PDB entry 4CN5 | X-ray diffraction, 2.00 A resolution | chains B and C of the 4 polymer chains in the assembly

Chain B:
Name: Retinoic acid receptor rxr-alpha
Organism: Homo sapiens
Notes: fragment: dna-binding domain, residues 126-212
UniProt: P19793 (RXRA_HUMAN); residue numbers follow UniProt; this construct covers 130-212
Sequence (87 residues; each row starts with the number of its first residue):
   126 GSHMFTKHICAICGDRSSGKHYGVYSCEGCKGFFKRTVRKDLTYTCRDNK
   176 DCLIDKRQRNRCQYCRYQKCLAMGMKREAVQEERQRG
Not modelled in the structure: 126-131, 172-174, 210-212
Sequence notes: expression tag (126-129)
Ion coordination: Zn2+ site 1: Cys135, Cys138, Cys152, Cys155; Zn2+ site 2: Cys171, Cys177, Cys187, Cys190
UniProt features mapped onto this chain:
  - DNA-binding region: Cys135 to Met200 (Nuclear receptor)
  - zinc finger (NR C4-type): Cys135 to Cys155, Cys171 to Cys195
  - region: Lys160 to Lys165 (Nuclear localization signal), Lys201 to Gly212 (Hinge)
  - binding site (Zn(2+)): Cys135, Cys138, Cys152, Cys155, Cys171, Cys177, Cys187, Cys190
  - modified residue: Lys145 (N6-acetyllysine)
  - mutagenesis: His133 to Lys156 (Abolishes acetylation by EP300), Lys145 (K145R: Abolishes acetylation by EP300, DNA binding and transcriptional activity. Impairs interaction with EP300), Phe158 to Phe159 (Abolishes nuclear export), Lys160 to Lys165 (Abolishes nuclear localization and transcriptional activity)
From the paper describing this entry:
  - binding site for the 17-nt DNA strand (chain C): Lys156, Arg209

Chain C:
Molecule: 17-nt DNA strand
Sequence (17 nucleotides; row label = number of the first residue in the row):
     1 TGGGGTCAGAGTTCAAT
Ion coordination: K+ site 1: DT6, DC7; K+ site 2: DA8, DG9; K+ site 3: DT13, DC14

Interface between chain B and chain C:
Pairs across the interface (15; chain B residue first):
  Lys145(B) - DG9(C)  hydrogen bond to the phosphate
  His146(B) - DA10(C)  phosphate contact
  Tyr147(B) - DA10(C)  hydrogen bond to the phosphate
  Tyr147(B) - DG11(C)  hydrogen bond to the phosphate
  Lys156(B) - DG11(C)  hydrogen bond to the base
  Lys160(B) - DT12(C)  base contact
  Arg164(B) - DG11(C)  salt bridge to the phosphate
  Arg164(B) - DT12(C)  salt bridge to the phosphate
  Ala204(B) - DA10(C)  sugar contact
  Val205(B) - DG11(C)  phosphate contact
  Gln206(B) - DA10(C)  phosphate contact
  Gln206(B) - DG11(C)  hydrogen bond to the phosphate
  Glu208(B) - DT12(C)  phosphate contact
  Arg209(B) - DG11(C)  hydrogen bond to the sugar
  Arg209(B) - DT12(C)  hydrogen bond to the phosphate
Other interface residues (no listed pair), chain B (14 interface residues in all): Gly144, Gly148, Glu153
Other interface residues (no listed pair), chain C (5 interface residues in all): DT13

Summary:
Chain B and chain C form an interface of 14 and 5 residues respectively, with 7 hydrogen bonds and 2 salt
bridges. Polar pairs include Lys156(B)-DG11(C), Arg209(B)-DG11(C) and Lys145(B)-DG9(C). From the paper: a
binding site for the 17-nt DNA strand (chain C) at Lys156(B) and Arg209(B).
Chain B is Retinoic acid receptor rxr-alpha (Homo sapiens) and chain C is a 17-nt DNA strand; the structure,
Crystal Structure of the Human Retinoid X Receptor DNA-Binding Domain Bound to the Human Nr1d1 Response ...,
was determined by X-ray diffraction (same publication as 4CN3 and 4CN7).
